5XH6 - chains A and C of the 4 polymer chains in the assembly; structure by X-ray diffraction, 2.00 A resolution.

[Chain A]
Name: CRISPR-associated endonuclease Cpf1
Source organism: Acidaminococcus sp. (strain BV3L6)
Notes: EC 3.1.-.-
UniProtKB: U2UMQ6 (CPF1_ACISB); residues 1-1307 here = UniProt positions 1-1307
Amino-acid sequence (1310 residues; row label = number of the first residue in the row; numbers below 1 keep their minus sign (Gly-2 is residue -2)):
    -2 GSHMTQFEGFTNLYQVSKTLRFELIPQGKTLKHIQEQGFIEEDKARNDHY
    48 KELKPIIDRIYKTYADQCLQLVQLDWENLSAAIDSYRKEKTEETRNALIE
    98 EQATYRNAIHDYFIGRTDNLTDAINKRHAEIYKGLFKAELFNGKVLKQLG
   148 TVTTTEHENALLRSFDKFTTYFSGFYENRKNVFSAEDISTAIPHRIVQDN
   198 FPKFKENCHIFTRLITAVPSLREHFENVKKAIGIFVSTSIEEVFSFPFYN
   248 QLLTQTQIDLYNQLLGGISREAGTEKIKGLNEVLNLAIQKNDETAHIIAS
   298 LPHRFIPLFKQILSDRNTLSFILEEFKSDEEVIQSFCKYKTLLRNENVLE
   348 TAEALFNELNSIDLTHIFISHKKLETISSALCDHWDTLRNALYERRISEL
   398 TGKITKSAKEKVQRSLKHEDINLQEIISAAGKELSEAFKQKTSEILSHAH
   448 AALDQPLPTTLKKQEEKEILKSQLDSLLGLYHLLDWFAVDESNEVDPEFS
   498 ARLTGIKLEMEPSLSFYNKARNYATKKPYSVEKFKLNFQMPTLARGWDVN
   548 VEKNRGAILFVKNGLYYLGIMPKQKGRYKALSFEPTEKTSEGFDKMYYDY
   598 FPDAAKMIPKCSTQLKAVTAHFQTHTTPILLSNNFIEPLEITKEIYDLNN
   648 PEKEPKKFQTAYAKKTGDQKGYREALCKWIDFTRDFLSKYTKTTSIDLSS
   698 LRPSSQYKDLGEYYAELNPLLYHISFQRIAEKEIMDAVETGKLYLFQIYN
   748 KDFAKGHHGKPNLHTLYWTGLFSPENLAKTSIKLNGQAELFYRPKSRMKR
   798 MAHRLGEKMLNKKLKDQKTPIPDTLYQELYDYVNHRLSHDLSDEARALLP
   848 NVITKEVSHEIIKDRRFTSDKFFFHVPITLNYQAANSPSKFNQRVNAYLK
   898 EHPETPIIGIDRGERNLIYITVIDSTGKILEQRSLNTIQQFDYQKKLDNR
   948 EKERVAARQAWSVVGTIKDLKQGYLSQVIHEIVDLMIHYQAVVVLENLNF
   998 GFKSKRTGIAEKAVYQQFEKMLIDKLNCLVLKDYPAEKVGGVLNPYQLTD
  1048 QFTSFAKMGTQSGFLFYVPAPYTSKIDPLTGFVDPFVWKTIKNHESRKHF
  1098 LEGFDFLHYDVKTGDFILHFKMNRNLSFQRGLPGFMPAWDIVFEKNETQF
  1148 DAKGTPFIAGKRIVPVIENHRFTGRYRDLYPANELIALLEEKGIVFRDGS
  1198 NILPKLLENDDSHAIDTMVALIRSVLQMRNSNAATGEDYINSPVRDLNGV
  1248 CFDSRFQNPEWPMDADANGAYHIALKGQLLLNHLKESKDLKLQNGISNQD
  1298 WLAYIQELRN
Disordered / not traced: -2 to 0, 796-797, 998-1009, 1163-1172
Differences from the reference sequence: expression tag (-2 to 0); engineered mutation Arg542 (Ser in U2UMQ6), Val548 (Lys in U2UMQ6), Arg552 (Asn in U2UMQ6)
Swiss-Prot annotation at these positions:
  - DNA-binding region: Pro599 to Lys607 (PAM-binding on target DNA), Lys780 to Gly783 (Target DNA), Arg951 to Lys968 (Target DNA), Ser1051 to Ala1053 (Target DNA)
  - region: Met1 to Gly35 (WED-I (OBD-I)), Gln941 to Ala957 (Bridge helix)
  - active site: His800 (For pre-crRNA processing), Lys809 (For pre-crRNA processing), Lys860 (For pre-crRNA processing), Asp908 (For DNase activity of RuvC domain), Glu993 (For DNase activity of RuvC domain), Arg1226 (For DNase activity of nuclease domain), Asp1263 (For DNase activity of RuvC domain)
  - binding site (crRNA): Tyr47 to Lys51, Asn175, Arg176, Lys307 to Leu310, Lys752 to His761, Met806 to Asn808
  - site: Arg18 (Binds crRNA), Thr167 (Binds PAM on target DNA), Arg192 (Binds crRNA), Trp382 (Binds crRNA-target DNA heteroduplex), Lys607 (Binds sequence-specific recognition of both target and non-target strand bases in PAM), His872 (Binds crRNA), Gln1014 (Binds target DNA)
  - mutagenesis: Thr167 (T167A: Wild-type to slightly improved guided indel formation), Arg176 (R176A: Decreased guided indel formation), Arg192 (R192A: Decreased guided indel formation), Trp382 (W382A: Nearly complete loss of guided indel formation), Met604 (M604A: Decreased guided indel formation), Lys607 (K607A: Nearly complete loss of guided indel formation, probable loss of PAM recognition), Lys780 (K780A: Nearly complete loss of guided indel formation), Gly783 (G783P: Complete loss of guided indel formation), Asp908 (D908A: No longer provides resistance to plasmids or phage in E.coli; D908P: Complete loss of guided indel formation; neither DNA strand is cleaved in vitro), Arg951 (R951A: Nearly complete loss of guided indel formation), Arg955 (R955A: Partial loss of guided indel formation), Trp958 (W958A: Partial loss of guided indel formation), 5 further mutagenesis entries in UniProt
Bound ions: Na+: Lys757 (shared with 1 residue of chain B)
Reported in the primary citation:
  - mutagenesis - S542R/K548V/N552R: increased catalytic activity on TATV
  - binding site for Non-target DNA strand: Thr167, Thr539, Asn551, Arg552, Lys607
  - binding site for Target DNA strand (chain C): Arg552
  - specificity-determining residues: Val548, Arg552
  - contacts within the chain: Thr539-Arg552, Thr167-Arg542, Ser170-Arg542, Asn551-Arg552
  - conformationally variable residues (side-chain flip): Thr539, Asn551
  - mutagenesis - S542R/K607R: increased catalytic activity on TYCV

[Chain C]
Molecule: Target DNA strand
Sequence (34 nucleotides; row label = number of the first residue in the row; numbers below 1 keep their minus sign (DG-23 is residue -23)):
   -23 GGTTGCCAAGCGCACCTAATTTCCTATAGGACTG
Disordered / not traced: -23 to -20
Bound ions: Na+ near DG-14 (its only coordinating residue here)

[How chain A and chain C interact]
Residue-residue contacts (98; chain A residue first):
  Lys164(A) - DC8(C)  hydrogen bond to the phosphate
  Lys164(A) - DT9(C)  salt bridge to the phosphate
  Glu174(A) - DT-2(C)  phosphate contact
  Asn178(A) - DT-3(C)  base contact
  Asn178(A) - DT-2(C)  hydrogen bond to the sugar
  Ile185(A) - DT-3(C)  phosphate contact
  Ser186(A) - DT-4(C)  sugar contact
  Ser186(A) - DT-3(C)  hydrogen bond to the phosphate
  Thr187(A) - DT-3(C)  sugar contact
  Gly263(A) - DG-14(C)  phosphate contact
  Gly263(A) - DC-13(C)  sugar contact
  Gly264(A) - DC-13(C)  sugar contact
  Ser266(A) - DC-13(C)  sugar contact
  Lys273(A) - DG-14(C)  sugar contact
  Lys273(A) - DC-13(C)  sugar contact
  Asn278(A) - DA-15(C)  phosphate contact
  Asn278(A) - DG-14(C)  hydrogen bond to the phosphate
  Glu279(A) - DA-15(C)  base contact
  Glu279(A) - DG-14(C)  sugar contact
  Asn282(A) - DA-16(C)  hydrogen bond to the base
  Asn282(A) - DA-15(C)  hydrogen bond to the sugar
  Gln286(A) - DA-16(C)  base contact
  Arg301(A) - DG-14(C)  salt bridge to the phosphate
  Thr315(A) - DG-12(C)  hydrogen bond to the phosphate
  Ser317(A) - DC-13(C)  phosphate contact
  Ser317(A) - DG-12(C)  sugar contact
  Phe318(A) - DG-12(C)  sugar contact
  Ile319(A) - DG-12(C)  phosphate contact
  Ile319(A) - DC-11(C)  phosphate contact
  Glu372(A) - DG-19(C)  base contact
  Ser376(A) - DG-19(C)  hydrogen bond to the base
  Trp382(A) - DG-19(C)  base contact
  Arg518(A) - DG-12(C)  base contact
  Asn519(A) - DC-11(C)  sugar contact
  Asn519(A) - DA-10(C)  sugar contact
  Thr522(A) - DA-10(C)  hydrogen bond to the sugar
  Thr522(A) - DC-9(C)  sugar contact
  Lys523(A) - DA-10(C)  phosphate contact
  Lys523(A) - DC-9(C)  phosphate contact
  Lys524(A) - DC-9(C)  hydrogen bond to the phosphate
  Gly543(A) - DA2(C)  phosphate contact
  Trp544(A) - DA2(C)  hydrogen bond to the phosphate
  Asp545(A) - DA2(C)  hydrogen bond to the phosphate
  Asn547(A) - DT3(C)  hydrogen bond to the phosphate
  Val548(A) - DA2(C)  phosphate contact
  Val548(A) - DT3(C)  base contact
  Arg552(A) - DA2(C)  hydrogen bond to the base
  Arg552(A) - DT3(C)  hydrogen bond to the base
  Tyr595(A) - DT1(C)  phosphate contact
  Tyr597(A) - DT1(C)  phosphate contact
  Tyr597(A) - DA2(C)  sugar contact
  Pro599(A) - DT1(C)  sugar contact
  Pro599(A) - DA2(C)  sugar contact
  Lys603(A) - DT1(C)  hydrogen bond to the base
  Met604(A) - DA2(C)  base contact
  Met604(A) - DT3(C)  sugar contact
  Lys607(A) - DA2(C)  base contact
  Lys607(A) - DT3(C)  hydrogen bond to the base
  Lys607(A) - DA4(C)  hydrogen bond to the sugar
  Cys608(A) - DT3(C)  sugar contact
  Cys608(A) - DA4(C)  phosphate contact
  Leu612(A) - DA4(C)  sugar contact
  Leu612(A) - DG5(C)  phosphate contact
  Lys613(A) - DG5(C)  hydrogen bond to the phosphate
  Lys613(A) - DG6(C)  phosphate contact
  Asn631(A) - DA4(C)  hydrogen bond to the phosphate
  Tyr687(A) - DT3(C)  sugar contact
  Tyr687(A) - DA4(C)  hydrogen bond to the phosphate
  Lys689(A) - DA2(C)  phosphate contact
  Lys689(A) - DT3(C)  phosphate contact
  Lys780(A) - DT1(C)  salt bridge to the phosphate
  Asn782(A) - DC0(C)  phosphate contact
  Asn782(A) - DT1(C)  phosphate contact
  Gly783(A) - DC0(C)  hydrogen bond to the phosphate
  Gly783(A) - DT1(C)  hydrogen bond to the phosphate
  Gln784(A) - DC-1(C)  hydrogen bond to the base
  Gln784(A) - DC0(C)  hydrogen bond to the sugar
  Pro874(A) - DC0(C)  base contact
  Arg951(A) - DC-8(C)  hydrogen bond to the phosphate
  Arg951(A) - DT-7(C)  salt bridge to the phosphate
  Arg955(A) - DA-10(C)  base contact
  Arg955(A) - DC-9(C)  hydrogen bond to the base
  Arg955(A) - DC-8(C)  hydrogen bond to the sugar
  Thr963(A) - DT-7(C)  phosphate contact
  Ile964(A) - DT-7(C)  hydrogen bond to the phosphate
  Lys965(A) - DT-7(C)  hydrogen bond to the phosphate
  Lys965(A) - DA-6(C)  phosphate contact
  Gln1013(A) - DA-6(C)  phosphate contact
  Gln1013(A) - DA-5(C)  hydrogen bond to the phosphate
  Gln1014(A) - DA-6(C)  hydrogen bond to the phosphate
  Gln1014(A) - DA-5(C)  phosphate contact
  Phe1049(A) - DT-4(C)  phosphate contact
  Ser1051(A) - DT-4(C)  phosphate contact
  Ser1051(A) - DT-3(C)  phosphate contact
  Phe1052(A) - DA-5(C)  phosphate contact
  Phe1052(A) - DT-4(C)  hydrogen bond to the phosphate
  Ala1053(A) - DT-4(C)  hydrogen bond to the phosphate
  Lys1054(A) - DT-3(C)  salt bridge to the phosphate
Also at the interface, not in a pair above, chain A (72 interface residues in all): Asn175, Asp184, Leu262, Asn515, Arg542, Gln611, Leu781, Val961, Lys968, Lys1017

[Summary]
72 residues of chain A and 26 residues of chain C are in contact; the contacts include 34 hydrogen bonds and 5
salt bridges. Among the polar pairs are Asn282(A)-DA-16(C), Ser376(A)-DG-19(C) and Arg552(A)-DA2(C). From the
paper: a binding site for Non-target DNA strand at Thr167(A), Thr539(A) and Asn551(A) among others;
S542R/K548V/N552R of chain A increase catalytic activity on TATV.
Chain A is CRISPR-associated endonuclease Cpf1 (Acidaminococcus sp. (strain BV3L6)) and chain C is Target DNA
strand; the structure, Crystal structure of the Acidaminococcus sp. BV3L6 Cpf1 RVR variant in complex with
crRNA and target ..., was determined by X-ray diffraction (same publication as 5XH7).
